7XCP - chains B and H of the 4 polymer chains in the assembly; structure by electron microscopy, 3.05 A resolution.

[Chain B]
Name: Spike protein S1
Source organism: Severe acute respiratory syndrome coronavirus 2
Reference sequence: P0DTC2 (SPIKE_SARS2); numbering as in UniProt (aligned over 333-527)
Sequence (195 residues; each row starts with the number of its first residue):
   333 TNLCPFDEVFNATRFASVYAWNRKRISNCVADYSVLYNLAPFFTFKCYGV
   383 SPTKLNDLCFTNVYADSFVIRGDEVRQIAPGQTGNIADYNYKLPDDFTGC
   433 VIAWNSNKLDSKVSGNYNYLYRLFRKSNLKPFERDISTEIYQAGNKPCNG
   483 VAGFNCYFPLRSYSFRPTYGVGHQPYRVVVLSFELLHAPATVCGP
Construct notes: variant D339 (Gly in P0DTC2), L371 (Ser in P0DTC2), P373 (Ser in P0DTC2), F375 (Ser in P0DTC2), N417 (Lys in P0DTC2), K440 (Asn in P0DTC2), S446 (Gly in P0DTC2), N477 (Ser in P0DTC2), K478 (Thr in P0DTC2), A484 (Glu in P0DTC2), R493 (Gln in P0DTC2), S496 (Gly in P0DTC2), R498 (Gln in P0DTC2), Y501 (Asn in P0DTC2), H505 (Tyr in P0DTC2)
Cystine bridges: C336-C361, C379-C432, C391-C525, C480-C488
Covalently attached groups: N-acetylglucosamine (NAG) linked to N343
Curated features (UniProtKB/Swiss-Prot):
  - region: R403 to D405 (Integrin-binding motif), N448 to F456 (Immunodominant HLA epitope recognized by the CD8+)
  - glycosylation: N343 (N-linked (GlcNAc...) (complex) asparagine)
  - natural variant: D339 (G339D: In strain: Omicron/BA.1, Omicron/BA.2 and 4 more; this construct carries the variant), R346 (R346K: In strain: Mu/B.1.621; R346T: In strain: Omicron/BQ.1.1, Omicron/XBB.1.5 and 1 more), L368 (L368I: In strain: Omicron/XBB.1.5, Omicron/EG.5.1), L371 (S371L: In strain: Omicron/BA.1; this construct carries the variant), P373 (S373P: In strain: Omicron/BA.1, Omicron/BA.2 and 7 more; this construct carries the variant), F375 (S375F: In strain: Omicron/BA.1, Omicron/BA.2 and 7 more; this construct carries the variant), T376 (T376A: In strain: Omicron/BA.2, Omicron/BA.2.12.1 and 5 more), D405 (D405N: In strain: Omicron/BA.2, Omicron/BA.2.12.1 and 6 more), R408 (R408S: In strain: Omicron/BA.2, Omicron/BA.2.12.1 and 6 more), N417 (K417N: In strain: Beta/B.1.351, Omicron/BA.1 and 8 more; this construct carries the variant), K440 (N440K: In strain: Omicron/BA.1, Omicron/BA.2 and 7 more; this construct carries the variant), K444 (K444T: In strain: Omicron/BQ.1.1), 16 further natural variant entries in UniProt
  - mutagenesis: N343 (N343Q: Reduced viral infectivity), L452 (L452R: Increased resistance to neutralizing antibodies. Decreases HLA binding to NF9 epitope. Increased binding affinity to human ACE2), Y453 (Y453F: Decreased HLA binding to NF9 epitope. Increased binding affinity to human ACE2), A475 (A475V: Increased resistance to neutralizing antibodies), V483 (V483A: Increased resistance to neutralizing antibodies), F490 (F490L: Increased resistance to neutralizing antibodies and human covalescent sera neutralization), H519 (H519P: Increased resistance to human covalescent sera neutralization)

[Chain H]
Name: Heavy chain of 304 Fab
Source organism: Homo sapiens
Notes: antibody fragment or engineered binder
Sequence (223 residues; numbered 1 to 223; the number before each row is that of its first residue):
     1 EVQLVESGGGLVQPGGSLRLSCAASGFTFSSYDMHWVRQTTGKGLEWVST
    51 IGTAGDTYYPDSVKGRFTISREDAKNSLYLQMNSLRAGDTAVYYCARGDS
   101 SGYYYYFDYWGQGTLLTVSSASTKGPSVFPLAPSSKSTSGGTAALGCLVK
   151 DYFPEPVTVSWNSGALTSGVHTFPAVLQSSGLYSLSSVVTVPSSSLGTQT
   201 YICNVNHKPSNTKVDKKVEPKSC
Disordered / not traced: 1, 120-223
Cystine bridges: C22-C95

[Chain B / chain H interface]
Residue-residue contacts (17; chain B residue first):
  Y369(B) with D56(H); Y58(H)
  P373(B) with K64(H)
  G381(B) with Y103(H)
  V382(B) with Y103(H), hydrophobic
  S383(B) with Y105(H)
  P384(B) with Y58(H)
  T385(B) with D33(H), hydrogen bond; T50(H); D56(H); Y58(H)
  K386(B) with D33(H), salt bridge; S100(H)
  L390(B) with G102(H); Y103(H)
  F392(B) with Y103(H)
  L517(B) with Y103(H)
Also at the interface, not in a pair above, chain B (14 interface residues in all): F377, N388, C391
Also at the interface, not in a pair above, chain H (14 interface residues in all): S31, G52, A54, G98, D99
The authors on this interface:
  - specific contacts: K386(B)-D33(H) (salt bridge)
  - epitope / paratope residues, chain B: G381(B), V382(B), K386(B)
  - epitope / paratope residues, chain H: D33(H)

[Overview]
Chain B and chain H each contribute 14 residues to their interface, with 1 hydrogen bond and 1 salt bridge.
Among the polar pairs are K386(B)-D33(H) and T385(B)-D33(H). The authors report a salt bridge between K386(B)
and D33(H). N-acetylglucosamine is covalently linked to N343(B). From the paper: epitope/paratope residues
G381(B), V382(B) and D33(H) among others.
Here chain B is Spike protein S1 (Severe acute respiratory syndrome coronavirus 2) and chain H is Heavy chain
of 304 Fab (Homo sapiens). Entry 7XCP (Cryo-EM structure of Omicron RBD complexed with ACE2 and 304 Fab) was
determined by electron microscopy (same publication as 7XCH, 7XCI, 7Y9Z, 7YA0 and 7YA1).
